4X4H - chains A and F of the 6 polymer chains in the assembly; structure by X-ray diffraction, 2.80 A resolution.

Chain A:
Name: Regulatory protein
Organism: Enterobacter sp. RFL1396
UniProt: Q8GGH0 (Q8GGH0_9ENTR); residues 1-79 here = UniProt positions 1-79
Sequence (82 residues; row label = number of the first residue in the row; numbers below 1 keep their minus sign (Gly-2 is residue -2)):
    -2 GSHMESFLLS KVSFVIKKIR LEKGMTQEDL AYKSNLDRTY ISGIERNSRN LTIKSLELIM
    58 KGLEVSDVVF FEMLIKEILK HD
Not modelled in the structure: -2 to 1, 78-79
Construct notes: expression tag (-2 to 0)

Chain F:
Molecule: 35-nt DNA strand
Sequence (35 nucleotides; row label = number of the first residue in the row):
     1 ATGTTGACTA TAATCACACG GACTATAAGT CACAT

Chain A / chain F interface:
Residue-residue contacts - 13 pairs, chain A then chain F:
  Leu33(A) - DG29(F)  phosphate contact
  Asp34(A) - DT30(F)  base contact
  Thr36(A) - DT30(F)  base contact
  Thr36(A) - DC31(F)  base contact
  Thr36(A) - DA32(F)  base contact
  Tyr37(A) - DA28(F)  hydrogen bond to the phosphate
  Arg46(A) - DA28(F)  hydrogen bond to the base
  Arg46(A) - DG29(F)  hydrogen bond to the base
  Asn47(A) - DA27(F)  hydrogen bond to the phosphate
  Leu48(A) - DA28(F)  phosphate contact
  Thr49(A) - DA27(F)  phosphate contact
  Thr49(A) - DA28(F)  hydrogen bond to the phosphate
  Ser52(A) - DA28(F)  hydrogen bond to the phosphate

Summary:
9 residues of chain A face 6 of chain F across their interface; the contacts include 6 hydrogen bonds. Among
the polar pairs are Arg46(A)-DA28(F), Arg46(A)-DG29(F) and Tyr37(A)-DA28(F).
Chain A is Regulatory protein (Enterobacter sp. RFL1396) and chain F is a 35-nt DNA strand; the structure,
RADIATION DAMAGE TO THE NUCLEOPROTEIN COMPLEX C.Esp1396I: DOSE (DWD) 35.7 MGy, was determined by X-ray
diffraction, deposited together with 4X4B, 4X4C, 4X4D, 4X4E, 4X4F, 4X4G and 4X4I.
